PDB entry 8JC9 | electron microscopy, 3.32 A resolution | chains 5 and 6 of the 28 polymer chains in the assembly

== Chain 5 ==
Name: LH1 alpha polypeptide
From: Thermochromatium tepidum
UniProt: D2Z0P2 (D2Z0P2_THETI); residue numbers follow UniProt; this construct covers 1-61
Chain sequence (61 residues; each row starts with the number of its first residue):
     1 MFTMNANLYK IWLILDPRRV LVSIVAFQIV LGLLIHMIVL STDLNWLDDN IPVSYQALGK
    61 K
Not modelled in the structure: 1-5, 58-61
Metal / ion sites: Ca2+: Trp46, Asp49, Ile51 (shared with 1 residue of chain 4)
Small-molecule neighbours:
  - bacteriochlorophyll a (BCL), molecule 1: Ile11, Leu15, Ile35
  - bacteriochlorophyll a (BCL), molecule 2: Val25, Gln28, Ile29, Gly32, His36, Trp46
  - bacteriochlorophyll a (BCL), molecule 3: Gln28, Leu31, Gly32, Ile35, His36, Val39
  - spirilloxanthin (CRT), molecule 1: Asn7, Leu8, Lys10, Ile11, Leu13, Ile14
  - spirilloxanthin (CRT), molecule 2: Leu21, Ile24, Phe27, Gln28, Leu31, Leu34, Ile35, Ile38
  - spirilloxanthin (CRT), molecule 3: Leu33, His36, Met37

== Chain 6 ==
Name: LH1 beta polypeptide
From: Thermochromatium tepidum
UniProt: D2Z0P1 (D2Z0P1_THETI); residues 0-46 here correspond to UniProt positions 1-47 (UniProt number = residue number + 1)
Chain sequence (47 residues; each row starts with the number of its first residue; numbering starts at 0):
     0 MAEQKSLTGL TDDEAKEFHA IFMQSMYAWF GLVVIAHLLA WLYRPWL
Not modelled in the structure: 0-4
Metal / ion sites: Ca2+: Trp45 (shared with 3 residues of chain 7)
Small-molecule neighbours:
  - bacteriochlorophyll a (BCL), molecule 1: Trp28, Leu31, Val32, Ala35, His36, Ala39
  - bacteriochlorophyll a (BCL), molecule 2: Trp28, Phe29, Val32, Val33, His36, Trp40, Trp45, Leu46
  - spirilloxanthin (CRT): Glu13, Glu16, Phe17, Ile20, Phe21, Ser24, Met25, Trp28, Phe29

== Interface between chain 5 and chain 6 ==
Pairs across the interface - 26 pairs, chain 5 then chain 6:
  Tyr9(5) - Asp11(6)  hydrogen bond
  Tyr9(5) - Ala14(6)
  Tyr9(5) - Lys15(6)  hydrogen bond
  Tyr9(5) - His18(6)
  Trp12(5) - Thr7(6)  hydrogen bond (backbone-side chain)
  Trp12(5) - Ala14(6)
  Trp12(5) - Phe17(6)
  Trp12(5) - His18(6)  hydrogen bond
  Trp12(5) - Phe21(6)  hydrophobic
  Leu13(5) - Ser5(6)
  Leu13(5) - Leu6(6)
  Leu13(5) - Thr7(6)
  Leu13(5) - Leu9(6)
  Leu13(5) - Thr10(6)
  Ile14(5) - Thr7(6)
  Leu15(5) - Thr7(6)
  Asp16(5) - Thr7(6)
  Pro17(5) - Leu9(6)  hydrophobic
  Pro17(5) - Phe17(6)  hydrophobic
  Leu21(5) - Phe21(6)  hydrophobic
  Ile24(5) - Phe21(6)  hydrophobic
  Gln28(5) - Trp28(6)  hydrogen bond
  Leu44(5) - Arg43(6)
  Asn45(5) - Arg43(6)
  Asp49(5) - Arg43(6)  salt bridge
  Ile51(5) - Arg43(6)
Other interface residues (no listed pair), chain 5 (15 interface residues in all): Leu8
Other interface residues (no listed pair), chain 6 (15 interface residues in all): Pro44, Trp45

== In short ==
Chain 5 and chain 6 each contribute 15 residues to their interface, with 5 hydrogen bonds and 1 salt bridge.
Polar contacts include Asp49(5)-Arg43(6), Tyr9(5)-Asp11(6) and Tyr9(5)-Lys15(6). One spirilloxanthin molecule
and 2 bacteriochlorophyll a molecules are bound between chain 5 and chain 6.
Here chain 5 is LH1 alpha polypeptide and chain 6 is LH1 beta polypeptide, both from Thermochromatium tepidum.
Entry 8JC9 (Cryo-EM structure of the LH1 complex from thermochromatium tepidum) was determined by electron
microscopy (same publication as 8JC8).
